PDB entry 6FPW | X-ray diffraction, 1.35 A resolution | chains S and L of the 4 polymer chains in the assembly

Chain S:
Name: Hydrogenase-1 small chain
Organism: Escherichia coli K-12
Notes: EC 1.12.99.6
Reference sequence: P69739 (MBHS_ECOLI); residues 1-327 here correspond to UniProt positions 46-372 (UniProt number = residue number + 45)
Chain sequence (335 residues; numbered 1 to 335; the number before each row is that of its first residue):
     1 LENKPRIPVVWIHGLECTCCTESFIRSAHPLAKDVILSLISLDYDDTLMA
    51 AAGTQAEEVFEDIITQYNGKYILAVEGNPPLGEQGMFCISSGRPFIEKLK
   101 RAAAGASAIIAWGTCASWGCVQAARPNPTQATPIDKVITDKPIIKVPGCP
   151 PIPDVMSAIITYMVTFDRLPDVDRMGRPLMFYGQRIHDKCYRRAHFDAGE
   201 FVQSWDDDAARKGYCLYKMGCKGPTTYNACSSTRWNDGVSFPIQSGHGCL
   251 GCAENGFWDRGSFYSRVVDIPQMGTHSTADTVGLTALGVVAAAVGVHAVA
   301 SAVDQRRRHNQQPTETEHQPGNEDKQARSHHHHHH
Not modelled in the structure: 1-3, 268-335
Construct notes: expression tag (328-335)
Curated features (UniProtKB/Swiss-Prot):
  - binding site ([4Fe-4S] cluster): Cys17, Cys20, Cys115, Cys149, His187, Cys190, Cys215, Cys221
  - binding site ([3Fe-4S] cluster): Cys230, Cys249, Cys252
Bound ions: fe4-s3 cluster Fe: Cys17, Cys19, Cys20, Cys115, Cys120, Cys149; 4Fe-4S cluster Fe: His187, Cys190, Cys215, Cys221; 3Fe-4S cluster Fe: Cys230, Cys249, Cys252
Small-molecule neighbours:
  - 3Fe-4S cluster (F3S): Ile186, Thr226, Asn228, Cys230, Trp235, Phe241, Pro242, Cys249, Leu250, Gly251, Cys252, Ala253
  - fe4-s3 cluster (SF3): Glu16, Cys17, Thr18, Cys19, Cys20, Glu76, Gly113, Thr114, Cys115, Cys120, Gly148, Cys149, Pro150
  - 4Fe-4S cluster (SF4): Ile186, His187, Cys190, Arg192, Arg193, Phe196, Cys215, Leu216, Tyr217, Cys221, Gly223, Pro224, Ile243

Chain L:
Name: Hydrogenase-1 large chain
Organism: Escherichia coli K-12
Notes: EC 1.12.99.6
Reference sequence: P0ACD8 (MBHL_ECOLI); residue numbers follow UniProt; this construct covers 1-582
Chain sequence (582 residues; each row starts with the number of its first residue):
     1 MSTQYETQGYTINNAGRRLVVDPITRIEGHMRCEVNINDQNVITNAVSCG
    51 TMFRGLEIILQGRDPRDAWAFVERICGVCTGVHALASVYAIEDAIGIKVP
   101 DNANIIRNIMLATLWCHDHLVHFYQLAGMDWIDVLDALKADPRKTSELAQ
   151 SLSSWPKSSPGYFFDVQNRLKKFVEGGQLGIFRNGYWGHPQYKLPPEANL
   201 MGFAHYLEALDFQREIVKIHAVFGGKNPHPNWIVGGMPCAINIDESGAVG
   251 AVNMERLNLVQSIITRTADFINNVMIPDALAIGQFNKPWSEIGTGLSDKC
   301 VLSYGAFPDIANDFGEKSLLMPGGAVINGDFNNVLPVDLVDPQQVQEFVD
   351 HAWYRYPNDQVGRHPFDGITDPWYNPGDVKGSDTNIQQLNEQERYSWIKA
   401 PRWRGNAMEVGPLARTLIAYHKGDAATVESVDRMMSALNLPLSGIQSTLG
   451 RILCRAHEAQWAAGKLQYFFDKLMTNLKNGNLATASTEKWEPATWPTECR
   501 GVGFTEAPRGALGHWAAIRDGKIDLYQCVVPTTWNASPRDPKGQIGAYEA
   551 ALMNTKMAIPEQPLEILRTLHSFDPCLACSTH
Not modelled in the structure: 1
Curated features (UniProtKB/Swiss-Prot):
  - binding site (Ni(2+)): Cys76, Cys79, Cys576, Cys579
Bound ions: Mg2+: Glu57, Cys528; ni-fe reduced active center Ni: Cys76, Cys79, Cys576, Cys579
Small-molecule neighbours: ni-fe reduced active center (EJ2): Cys76, Cys79, Val82, His83, Ala507, Pro508, Arg509, Leu512, Val530, Pro531, Thr532, Cys576, Cys579

Chain S / chain L interface:
Pairs across the interface (204; chain S residue first):
  Pro5(S) - Gln178(L)
  Arg6(S) - Phe173(L)  hydrogen bond (side chain-backbone)
  Arg6(S) - Gln178(L)  hydrogen bond (backbone-side chain)
  His13(S) - His30(L)  hydrogen bond (backbone-side chain)
  Gly14(S) - His30(L)  hydrogen bond (backbone-side chain)
  Leu15(S) - Met52(L)  hydrophobic
  Leu15(S) - Phe53(L)
  Glu16(S) - Gly29(L)
  Glu16(S) - Met52(L)
  Glu16(S) - Arg54(L)
  Glu16(S) - Ala578(L)
  Cys17(S) - Glu28(L)
  Cys17(S) - Arg54(L)
  Cys17(S) - Arg74(L)
  Cys17(S) - Ile75(L)
  Cys17(S) - Cys76(L)  hydrophobic
  Cys17(S) - Gly77(L)  hydrogen bond (backbone-backbone)
  Cys17(S) - His229(L)  hydrogen bond
  Thr18(S) - Glu28(L)  hydrogen bond
  Cys19(S) - Gly77(L)
  Cys19(S) - Pro228(L)
  Cys19(S) - His229(L)
  Glu22(S) - Gly77(L)
  Glu22(S) - Val78(L)
  Glu22(S) - His117(L)
  Glu22(S) - Pro228(L)
  Ser23(S) - Pro228(L)
  Ile25(S) - Gln213(L)  hydrogen bond (backbone-side chain)
  Arg26(S) - His117(L)  hydrogen bond
  Arg26(S) - Gln213(L)  hydrogen bond
  Arg26(S) - Arg214(L)
  Arg26(S) - Val217(L)
  Arg26(S) - Asn227(L)  hydrogen bond
  Arg26(S) - Pro228(L)
  Ser27(S) - Arg214(L)
  Ala28(S) - Arg214(L)
  Leu31(S) - Asp211(L)
  Leu31(S) - Arg214(L)
  Lys33(S) - Leu210(L)
  Lys33(S) - Asp211(L)  salt bridge
  Asp34(S) - Arg169(L)  salt bridge
  Ile36(S) - Phe173(L)
  Leu37(S) - Arg169(L)
  Leu37(S) - Phe173(L)
  Ser38(S) - Arg169(L)  hydrogen bond
  Ser41(S) - Gln178(L)
  Leu42(S) - Gly180(L)
  Leu42(S) - Ile181(L)  hydrogen bond (backbone-backbone)
  Asp43(S) - Gly180(L)
  Asp43(S) - Arg183(L)  salt bridge
  Asp46(S) - Pro23(L)
  Asp46(S) - Thr25(L)
  Asp46(S) - Arg26(L)  hydrogen bond (backbone-backbone)
  Thr47(S) - Arg26(L)
  Thr47(S) - Ile27(L)
  Thr47(S) - Leu126(L)
  Leu48(S) - Arg26(L)
  Leu48(S) - Met129(L)
  Leu48(S) - Ile181(L)
  Met49(S) - Thr25(L)
  Met49(S) - Arg26(L)  hydrogen bond (backbone-side chain)
  Met49(S) - Ile181(L)
  Ala50(S) - Arg26(L)  hydrogen bond (backbone-side chain)
  Ala50(S) - Met129(L)
  Ala50(S) - Ile181(L)  hydrogen bond (backbone-backbone)
  Ala50(S) - Tyr186(L)
  Ala50(S) - Trp187(L)  hydrophobic
  Ala51(S) - Thr25(L)  hydrogen bond (backbone-side chain)
  Ala51(S) - Arg183(L)
  Ala51(S) - Asn184(L)
  Ala52(S) - Pro23(L)
  Ala52(S) - Thr25(L)
  Ala52(S) - Tyr186(L)  hydrogen bond (backbone-side chain)
  Ala52(S) - Leu567(L)  hydrophobic
  Gly53(S) - Val21(L)
  Gly53(S) - Asp22(L)
  Gly53(S) - Pro23(L)  hydrogen bond (backbone-backbone)
  Gln55(S) - Asn184(L)  hydrogen bond (backbone-side chain)
  Gln55(S) - Tyr186(L)  hydrogen bond
  Gln55(S) - Glu561(L)  hydrogen bond (side chain-backbone)
  Gln55(S) - Pro563(L)
  Glu57(S) - Pro23(L)
  Glu58(S) - Asn184(L)  hydrogen bond
  Val59(S) - Arg183(L)
  Val59(S) - Asn184(L)
  Asp62(S) - Arg183(L)  salt bridge
  Ile63(S) - Arg183(L)
  Glu83(S) - Trp373(L)
  Glu83(S) - Tyr374(L)  hydrogen bond (side chain-backbone)
  Gln84(S) - Asp383(L)
  Gln84(S) - Thr384(L)
  Met86(S) - Tyr374(L)
  Met86(S) - Asp383(L)
  Met86(S) - Thr384(L)
  Met86(S) - Ile386(L)  hydrophobic
  Met86(S) - Trp397(L)  hydrogen bond (backbone-side chain)
  Phe87(S) - Thr51(L)
  Phe87(S) - Met52(L)
  Phe87(S) - Phe53(L)  hydrogen bond (backbone-backbone)
  Phe87(S) - Pro372(L)  hydrophobic
  Phe87(S) - Trp397(L)  hydrophobic
  Cys88(S) - His30(L)
  Cys88(S) - Thr51(L)
  Ile89(S) - Thr51(L)  hydrogen bond (backbone-backbone)
  Ser91(S) - Asp22(L)  hydrogen bond (side chain-backbone)
  Ser91(S) - Pro23(L)
  Gly92(S) - Asp22(L)  hydrogen bond (backbone-side chain)
  Gly92(S) - Arg32(L)
  Gly92(S) - Thr384(L)
  Gly92(S) - Asn385(L)
  Gly92(S) - Ile386(L)  hydrogen bond (backbone-backbone)
  Arg93(S) - Thr384(L)
  Arg93(S) - Asn385(L)  hydrogen bond
  Arg93(S) - Gln387(L)
  Pro94(S) - Thr384(L)
  Val121(S) - Leu56(L)  hydrophobic
  Val121(S) - Ile59(L)
  Val121(S) - Phe71(L)  hydrophobic
  Val121(S) - Arg74(L)
  Gln122(S) - Arg54(L)
  Gln122(S) - Ile59(L)
  Ala124(S) - Ile59(L)
  Ala124(S) - Arg63(L)
  Arg125(S) - Ile59(L)
  Arg125(S) - Arg63(L)  hydrogen bond (backbone-side chain)
  Pro126(S) - Ile58(L)  hydrophobic
  Pro126(S) - Ile59(L)
  Pro128(S) - Arg54(L)
  Pro128(S) - Gly55(L)
  Pro128(S) - Ile58(L)  hydrophobic
  Pro128(S) - Ile59(L)
  Thr129(S) - Phe53(L)
  Thr129(S) - Arg54(L)
  Cys149(S) - Arg74(L)  hydrogen bond (backbone-side chain)
  Cys149(S) - Lys226(L)  hydrogen bond (backbone-side chain)
  Cys149(S) - His229(L)
  Pro150(S) - Lys226(L)
  Pro150(S) - Pro228(L)
  Arg192(S) - Gly250(L)  hydrogen bond (side chain-backbone)
  Trp205(S) - Ile233(L)  hydrophobic
  Trp205(S) - Ala485(L)  hydrophobic
  Trp205(S) - Thr487(L)
  Trp205(S) - Trp490(L)
  Asp206(S) - Ala240(L)
  Asp206(S) - Ala483(L)
  Asp206(S) - Thr484(L)  hydrogen bond (side chain-backbone)
  Asp206(S) - Ala485(L)
  Ala210(S) - Ala240(L)
  Arg211(S) - Ala240(L)
  Arg211(S) - Ile241(L)
  Arg211(S) - Asn242(L)  hydrogen bond (backbone-side chain)
  Arg211(S) - Gly247(L)
  Arg211(S) - Ala251(L)
  Arg211(S) - Ala483(L)
  Lys212(S) - Ser246(L)
  Lys212(S) - Gly247(L)
  Gly213(S) - Gly250(L)
  Trp235(S) - Gly225(L)
  Trp235(S) - Lys226(L)
  Trp235(S) - Asn227(L)
  Asn236(S) - Val217(L)
  Asn236(S) - Lys218(L)
  Asn236(S) - Ala221(L)
  Asn236(S) - Lys226(L)
  Asn236(S) - Asn227(L)  hydrogen bond (side chain-backbone)
  Val239(S) - Lys218(L)
  Val239(S) - Ala221(L)  hydrophobic
  Val239(S) - Val222(L)  hydrophobic
  Val239(S) - Arg256(L)  hydrogen bond (backbone-side chain)
  Val239(S) - Leu259(L)  hydrophobic
  Ser240(S) - Ala221(L)  hydrogen bond (side chain-backbone)
  Ser240(S) - Gly225(L)
  Phe241(S) - Gly225(L)  hydrogen bond (backbone-backbone)
  Pro242(S) - Gly225(L)
  Pro242(S) - Lys226(L)
  Pro242(S) - Asn231(L)
  Gln244(S) - Arg256(L)
  Ser245(S) - Ala221(L)  hydrogen bond (side chain-backbone)
  Ser245(S) - Val222(L)  hydrogen bond (side chain-backbone)
  Ser245(S) - Gly225(L)  hydrogen bond (side chain-backbone)
  Ser245(S) - Pro238(L)
  Ser245(S) - Cys239(L)  hydrogen bond (backbone-backbone)
  Gly246(S) - Pro238(L)
  His247(S) - Trp69(L)
  His247(S) - Asn231(L)
  His247(S) - Trp232(L)
  His247(S) - Ile233(L)
  His247(S) - Pro238(L)
  Leu250(S) - Asn231(L)
  Trp258(S) - Arg63(L)  hydrogen bond (backbone-side chain)
  Trp258(S) - Ala70(L)
  Trp258(S) - Phe71(L)  hydrophobic
  Trp258(S) - Arg74(L)
  Asp259(S) - Arg63(L)  salt bridge
  Ser262(S) - Asp67(L)  hydrogen bond
  Phe263(S) - Asp67(L)  hydrogen bond (backbone-side chain)
  Phe263(S) - Ala70(L)  hydrophobic
  Phe263(S) - Phe71(L)  hydrophobic
  Tyr264(S) - Arg66(L)
  Tyr264(S) - Asp67(L)
  Tyr264(S) - Trp69(L)  hydrogen bond
  Tyr264(S) - Trp232(L)
  Tyr264(S) - Ile233(L)
  Tyr264(S) - Trp490(L)  hydrophobic
Interface residues without a listed pair, chain S (88 interface residues in all): Tyr44, Thr54, Ala56, Gln66, Tyr67, Ser90, Tyr191, Asp237
Interface residues without a listed pair, chain L (96 interface residues in all): Asp64, Gln125, Phe182, Gly185, Leu207, Phe223, Gly224, Trp353, Leu482, Gln562

In short:
88 residues of chain S face 96 of chain L across their interface, with 50 hydrogen bonds and 5 salt bridges.
Polar pairs include Lys33(S)-Asp211(L), Asp34(S)-Arg169(L) and Asp43(S)-Arg183(L). Ligands of chain S: 4Fe-4S
cluster, 3Fe-4S cluster and fe4-s3 cluster.
Here chain S is Hydrogenase-1 small chain and chain L is Hydrogenase-1 large chain, both from Escherichia coli
K-12. Entry 6FPW (Structure of fully reduced Hydrogenase (Hyd-1)) was determined by X-ray diffraction (same
publication as 5LRY, 6FPI, 6FPO, 6G7R, 6GAL, 6GAM and 6GAN).
